Entry 5NME (X-ray diffraction, 2.94 A resolution); this record covers chains C and D of the 5 polymer chains in the assembly.

== Chain C ==
Protein: Gag protein
UniProt: O11793 (O11793_9HIV1); residues 1-9 here correspond to UniProt positions 7-15 (UniProt number = residue number + 6)
Chain sequence (9 residues; numbered 1 to 9; the number before each row is that of its first residue):
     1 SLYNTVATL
What the authors report for this chain:
  - mutagenesis - L2A, Y3A: decreased signaling

== Chain D ==
Protein: T-cell receptor Alpha chain
Organism: Homo sapiens
Chain sequence (201 residues; row label = number of the first residue in the row):
     2 KEVEQNSGPLSVPEGAIASLNCTYSDRGSQSFFWYRQYSGKSPELIMFIY
    52 SNGDKEDGRFTAQLNKASQYISLLIRDSKLSDSATYLCAVRTNSGYALNF
   102 GKGTSLLVTPHIQKPDPAVYQLRDSKSSDKSVCLFTDFDSQTNVSQSKDS
   152 DVYITDKCVLDMRSMDFKSNSAVAWSNKSDFACANAFNNSIIPEDTFFPS
   202 P
Cystine bridges: Cys23-Cys89, Cys134-Cys184

== Interface between chain C and chain D ==
Contacting residue pairs (8):
  Leu2(C) with Asn94(D), hydrogen bond (backbone-side chain)
  Asn4(C) with Gln31(D), hydrogen bond; Arg92(D); Thr93(D); Asn94(D), hydrogen bond; Gly96(D); Tyr97(D), hydrogen bond (backbone-side chain)
  Thr5(C) with Arg92(D)
Also at the interface, not in a pair above, chain C (4 interface residues in all): Tyr3

== Summary ==
Chain C and chain D form an interface of 4 and 6 residues respectively, with 4 hydrogen bonds. Among the polar
pairs are Leu2(C)-Asn94(D), Asn4(C)-Gln31(D) and Asn4(C)-Asn94(D). From the paper: L2A and Y3A of chain C
reduce signaling.
Here chain C is Gag protein and chain D is T-cell receptor Alpha chain (Homo sapiens). Entry 5NME (868 TCR in
complex with HLA A02 presenting SLYNTVATL) was determined by X-ray diffraction, deposited together with 5NMD,
5NMF, 5NMG, 5NMH and 5NMK.
